Entry 7M4G (X-ray diffraction, 1.88 A resolution); this record covers chains A and P of the 4 polymer chains in the assembly.

== Chain A ==
Protein: DNA polymerase lambda
Source organism: Homo sapiens
Notes: EC 2.7.7.7, 4.2.99.-
Reference sequence: Q9UGP5 (DPOLL_HUMAN); residue numbers follow UniProt; this construct covers 242-464, 470-575
Sequence (329 residues; row label = number of the first residue in the row; note: 5 numbers in that range are skipped by the numbering (no residue carries them; nothing is unmodelled there)):
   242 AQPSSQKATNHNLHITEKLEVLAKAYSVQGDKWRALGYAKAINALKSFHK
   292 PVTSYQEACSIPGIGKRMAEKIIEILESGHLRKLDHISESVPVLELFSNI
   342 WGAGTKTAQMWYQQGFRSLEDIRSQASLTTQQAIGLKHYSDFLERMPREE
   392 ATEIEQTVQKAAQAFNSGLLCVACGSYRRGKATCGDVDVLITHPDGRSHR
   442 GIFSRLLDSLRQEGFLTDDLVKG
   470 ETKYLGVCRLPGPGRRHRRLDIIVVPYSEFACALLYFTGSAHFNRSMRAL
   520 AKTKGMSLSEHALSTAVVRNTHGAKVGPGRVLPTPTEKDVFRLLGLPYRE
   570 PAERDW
Unresolved in the structure: 242-250, 537-546
Differences from the reference sequence: conflict Lys-463 (Ser in Q9UGP5), Gly-464 (Gln in Q9UGP5), Thr-471 (Gln in Q9UGP5); engineered mutation Ala-543 (Cys in Q9UGP5)
Metal / ion sites: Na+ site 1: Cys-300, Ile-302, Ile-305 (shared with 1 residue of chain D); Na+ site 2: Ser-339, Ile-341, Ala-344 (shared with DA5(P) of chain P); Na+ site 3: Asp-427, Asp-429, Asp-490 (shared with DC6(P), DC7(P) of chain P); Mg2+: Asp-427, Asp-429 (together with phosphate ion) (shared with DC7(P) of chain P)
From the paper describing this entry:
  - conformationally variable residues (side-chain flip): Asp-427

== Chain P ==
Molecule: 7-nt DNA strand
Sequence (7 nucleotides; numbered 1 to 7; the number before each row is that of its first residue):
     1 CAGTACC
Metal / ion sites: Na+ site 1: DA5 (shared with Ser-339(A), Ile-341(A), Ala-344(A) of chain A); Na+ site 2: DC6, DC7 (shared with Asp-427(A), Asp-429(A), Asp-490(A) of chain A); Mg2+: DC7 (together with phosphate ion) (shared with Asp-427(A), Asp-429(A) of chain A)

== Chain A / chain P interface ==
Pairs across the interface - 27 pairs, chain A then chain P:
  Ile-341(A) / DA5(P)  phosphate contact
  Trp-342(A) / DA5(P)  hydrogen bond to the phosphate
  Trp-342(A) / DC6(P)  hydrogen bond to the phosphate
  Gly-343(A) / DT4(P)  phosphate contact
  Gly-343(A) / DA5(P)  hydrogen bond to the phosphate
  Ala-344(A) / DT4(P)  phosphate contact
  Ala-344(A) / DA5(P)  phosphate contact
  Gly-345(A) / DT4(P)  hydrogen bond to the phosphate
  Thr-346(A) / DT4(P)  hydrogen bond to the phosphate
  Lys-347(A) / DG3(P)  phosphate contact
  Lys-347(A) / DT4(P)  hydrogen bond to the phosphate
  Thr-348(A) / DG3(P)  phosphate contact
  Thr-348(A) / DT4(P)  hydrogen bond to the phosphate
  Arg-420(A) / DC7(P)  phosphate contact
  Asp-427(A) / DC7(P)  phosphate contact
  Asp-429(A) / DC6(P)  phosphate contact
  Asp-429(A) / DC7(P)  phosphate contact
  Arg-488(A) / DC6(P)  salt bridge to the phosphate
  Asp-490(A) / DC6(P)  sugar contact
  Tyr-505(A) / DC6(P)  hydrogen bond to the base
  Tyr-505(A) / DC7(P)  hydrogen bond to the base
  Phe-506(A) / DC7(P)  sugar contact
  Thr-507(A) / DC7(P)  phosphate contact
  Gly-508(A) / DC7(P)  phosphate contact
  Ser-509(A) / DC7(P)  sugar contact
  Ala-510(A) / DC7(P)  base contact
  Asn-513(A) / DC7(P)  hydrogen bond to the base
Also at the interface, not in a pair above, chain A (23 interface residues in all): Gly-416, Leu-474, Arg-517

== In short ==
Chain A and chain P form an interface of 23 and 5 residues respectively; the contacts include 10 hydrogen
bonds and 1 salt bridge. Among the polar pairs are Tyr-505(A)/DC6(P), Tyr-505(A)/DC7(P) and Asn-513(A)/DC7(P).
The Na+ site 1 is built by Cys-300(A), Ile-302(A) and Ile-305(A). From the paper: conformational variability
at Asp-427(A).
Here chain A is DNA polymerase lambda (Homo sapiens) and chain P is a 7-nt DNA strand. Entry 7M4G (DNA
Polymerase Lambda, dCTP:At Mg2+ Product State Ternary Complex, 960 min) was determined by X-ray diffraction
(same publication as 7M43, 7M44, 7M45, 7M46, 7M47, 7M48 and 12 further entries).
